Entry 8YD1 (electron microscopy, 2.81 A resolution); this record covers chains N and T of the 21 polymer chains in the assembly.

== Chain N (and T) ==
Molecule: ATP-dependent Clp protease proteolytic subunit 1
Source organism: Mycobacterium tuberculosis H37Rv
Notes: EC 3.4.21.92; chain T of this document is another copy of the same molecule, construct and numbering; everything in this record applies to it too
UniProt: P9WPC5 (CLPP1_MYCTU); numbering as in UniProt (aligned over 15-192)
Amino-acid sequence (178 residues; numbered 15 to 192; the number before each row is that of its first residue):
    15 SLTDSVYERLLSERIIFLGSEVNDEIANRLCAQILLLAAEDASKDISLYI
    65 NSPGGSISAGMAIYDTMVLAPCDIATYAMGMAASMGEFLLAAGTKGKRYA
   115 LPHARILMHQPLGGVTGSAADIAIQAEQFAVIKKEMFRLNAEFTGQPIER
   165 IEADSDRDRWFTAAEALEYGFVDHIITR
Ligand contacts: bortezomib (BO2; N-[(1R)-1-(dihydroxyboryl)-3-methylbutyl]-N-(pyrazin-2-ylcarbonyl)-L-phenylalaninamide): Glu35, Pro67, Gly68, Gly69, Ser70, Ile71, Ser72, Ser98, Met99, His123, Gln124, Pro125, Leu126, Gly127, Phe143, Ile146, Met150

== How chain N and chain T interact ==
Contacting residue pairs - 57 pairs, chain N then chain T:
  Leu16(N) with Asp18(T); Tyr21(T), hydrophobic; Glu22(T); Gln47(T)
  Thr17(N) with Arg43(T)
  Val20(N) with Leu25(T), hydrophobic; Ala46(T); Gln47(T); Leu50(T), hydrophobic
  Tyr21(N) with Asn42(T), hydrogen bond (side chain-backbone); Arg43(T); Ala46(T), hydrophobic
  Arg23(N) with Leu50(T); Glu54(T), salt bridge
  Leu24(N) with Ala46(T), hydrophobic
  Glu27(N) with Ala53(T)
  Phe31(N) with Asn42(T); Ala46(T); Leu49(T), hydrophobic
  Gly33(N) with Asp38(T); Asn42(T), hydrogen bond (backbone-side chain)
  Tyr63(N) with Leu49(T), hydrophobic
  Asn65(N) with Asp38(T); Asn42(T), hydrogen bond; Ala76(T)
  Met93(N) with Asn42(T); Cys45(T), hydrophobic; Ala76(T); Thr80(T)
  Gly94(N) with Ser72(T); Ala76(T)
  Met95(N) with Ser72(T)
  Leu115(N) with Asp79(T); Leu83(T), hydrophobic
  Pro116(N) with Asp79(T); Leu83(T)
  His117(N) with Met75(T); Tyr78(T); Asp79(T), hydrogen bond (backbone-side chain); Glu149(T), salt bridge; Arg152(T); Leu153(T)
  Ala118(N) with Asp79(T), hydrogen bond (backbone-side chain)
  Arg119(N) with Ile71(T); Ser72(T); Met75(T); Gln142(T); Ile146(T); Glu149(T), salt bridge
  Arg171(N) with Ala134(T); Asp135(T), salt bridge; Ile138(T)
  Asp172(N) with Ile138(T)
  Trp174(N) with Gln142(T)
  Ile190(N) with Leu83(T)
  Thr191(N) with Leu83(T)
  Arg192(N) with Leu83(T), hydrogen bond (side chain-backbone)
Interface residues without a listed pair, chain N (28 interface residues in all): Ser15, Ile29, Pro67
Interface residues without a listed pair, chain T (33 interface residues in all): Ala41, Val82, Ser132

== Overview ==
Chain N and chain T form an interface of 28 and 33 residues respectively, with 6 hydrogen bonds and 4 salt
bridges. Polar pairs include Arg23(N)-Glu54(T), His117(N)-Glu149(T) and Arg119(N)-Glu149(T). Ligands of chain
N: bortezomib.
Chain N and chain T are both ATP-dependent Clp protease proteolytic subunit 1 (Mycobacterium tuberculosis
H37Rv); the structure, CryoEM structure of M. tuberculosis ClpC1P1P2 complex bound to bortezomib, conformation
1, was determined by electron microscopy.
